Entry 5XTF (X-ray diffraction, 2.10 A resolution); this record covers chains A and B.

[Chain A (and B)]
Molecule: 2,3-dihydroxy-2,3-dihydrophenylpropionate dehydrogenase
Organism: Pseudomonas sp. MC1
Notes: chain B of this document is another copy of the same molecule, construct and numbering; everything in this record applies to it too
Reference sequence: G9G7I7 (G9G7I7_9PSED); numbering as in UniProt (aligned over 1-259)
Amino-acid sequence (278 residues; each row starts with the number of its first residue; numbers below 1 keep their minus sign (Met-18 is residue -18)):
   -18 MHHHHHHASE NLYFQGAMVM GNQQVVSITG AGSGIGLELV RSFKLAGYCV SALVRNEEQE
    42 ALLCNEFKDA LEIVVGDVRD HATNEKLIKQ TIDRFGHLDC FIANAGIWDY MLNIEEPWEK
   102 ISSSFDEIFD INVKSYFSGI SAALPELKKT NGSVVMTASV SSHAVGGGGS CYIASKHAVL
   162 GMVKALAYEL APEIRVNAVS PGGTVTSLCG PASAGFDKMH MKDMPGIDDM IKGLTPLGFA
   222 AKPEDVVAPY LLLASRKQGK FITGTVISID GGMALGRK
Not modelled in the structure: -18 to 2, 187-214, 259 (chain B: -18 to 1, 187-214, 259)
Sequence notes: expression tag (-18 to 0)
What the authors report for this chain:
  - self-association interface (contacts with another copy of this molecule); pairs are residue here / residue on that copy: Asp226-Lys241 (salt bridge), Leu233

[How chain A and chain B interact]
Residue-residue contacts - 57 pairs, chain A then chain B:
  Ala168(A) with Leu256(B), hydrophobic
  Tyr169(A) with Gly257(B); Arg258(B), hydrogen bond (side chain-backbone)
  Ala172(A) with Pro217(B); Leu218(B), hydrophobic
  Pro173(A) with Pro217(B); Leu218(B)
  Arg176(A) with Leu218(B)
  Gly183(A) with Phe242(B)
  Gly184(A) with Phe242(B)
  Pro217(A) with Ala172(B); Pro173(B)
  Leu218(A) with Pro173(B); Arg176(B); Lys241(B); Thr244(B)
  Phe220(A) with Phe242(B)
  Ala222(A) with Phe242(B), hydrophobic
  Asp226(A) with Lys241(B), salt bridge
  Ala229(A) with Gln239(B)
  Leu233(A) with Ala229(B), hydrophobic; Leu233(B), hydrophobic
  Gln239(A) with Ala229(B)
  Lys241(A) with Leu218(B); Asp226(B), salt bridge
  Phe242(A) with Gly183(B); Gly184(B); Thr216(B); Leu218(B), hydrophobic; Phe220(B); Ala222(B), hydrophobic; Ile250(B); Asp251(B), hydrogen bond (backbone-backbone); Gly252(B), hydrogen bond (backbone-backbone)
  Ile243(A) with Ser249(B); Ile250(B), hydrophobic
  Thr244(A) with Leu218(B); Asp251(B); Gly252(B); Gly253(B)
  Gly245(A) with Leu256(B)
  Thr246(A) with Ser249(B), hydrogen bond (side chain-backbone)
  Ser249(A) with Ile243(B); Thr246(B), hydrogen bond (backbone-side chain)
  Ile250(A) with Phe242(B); Ile243(B), hydrophobic
  Asp251(A) with Phe242(B), hydrogen bond (backbone-backbone); Thr244(B)
  Gly252(A) with Phe242(B), hydrogen bond (backbone-backbone); Thr244(B)
  Gly253(A) with Thr244(B)
  Leu256(A) with Lys165(B); Ala168(B), hydrophobic; Tyr169(B); Gly245(B)
  Gly257(A) with Tyr169(B)
  Arg258(A) with Tyr169(B)
Interface residues without a listed pair, chain A (38 interface residues in all): Lys165, Thr185, Thr216, Gly219, Ala221, Val227, Pro230, Val247, Ile248
Interface residues without a listed pair, chain B (36 interface residues in all): Gly219, Val227, Pro230, Val247, Ile248

[Summary]
38 residues of chain A and 36 residues of chain B are in contact; the contacts include 7 hydrogen bonds and 2
salt bridges. Polar pairs include Asp226(A)-Lys241(B), Tyr169(A)-Arg258(B) and Thr246(A)-Ser249(B). The paper
reports a self-association interface involving Asp226(A), Leu233(A) and Lys241(A).
Chain A and chain B are both 2,3-dihydroxy-2,3-dihydrophenylpropionate dehydrogenase (Pseudomonas sp. MC1);
the structure, Crystal structure of the cis-dihydrodiol naphthalene dehydrogenase NahB from Pseudomonas sp.
MC1, was determined by X-ray diffraction together with 5XTG from the same study.
